8QCM - chains A and D of the 6 polymer chains in the assembly; structure by electron microscopy, 2.39 A resolution.

Chain A:
Protein: Broad substrate specificity ATP-binding cassette transporter ABCG2
From: Homo sapiens
Notes: EC 7.6.2.2
Reference sequence: Q9UNQ0 (ABCG2_HUMAN); residues 2-655 here = UniProt positions 2-655
Amino-acid sequence (665 residues; numbered -9 to 655; the number before each row is that of its first residue; numbers below 1 keep their minus sign (Met-9 is residue -9)):
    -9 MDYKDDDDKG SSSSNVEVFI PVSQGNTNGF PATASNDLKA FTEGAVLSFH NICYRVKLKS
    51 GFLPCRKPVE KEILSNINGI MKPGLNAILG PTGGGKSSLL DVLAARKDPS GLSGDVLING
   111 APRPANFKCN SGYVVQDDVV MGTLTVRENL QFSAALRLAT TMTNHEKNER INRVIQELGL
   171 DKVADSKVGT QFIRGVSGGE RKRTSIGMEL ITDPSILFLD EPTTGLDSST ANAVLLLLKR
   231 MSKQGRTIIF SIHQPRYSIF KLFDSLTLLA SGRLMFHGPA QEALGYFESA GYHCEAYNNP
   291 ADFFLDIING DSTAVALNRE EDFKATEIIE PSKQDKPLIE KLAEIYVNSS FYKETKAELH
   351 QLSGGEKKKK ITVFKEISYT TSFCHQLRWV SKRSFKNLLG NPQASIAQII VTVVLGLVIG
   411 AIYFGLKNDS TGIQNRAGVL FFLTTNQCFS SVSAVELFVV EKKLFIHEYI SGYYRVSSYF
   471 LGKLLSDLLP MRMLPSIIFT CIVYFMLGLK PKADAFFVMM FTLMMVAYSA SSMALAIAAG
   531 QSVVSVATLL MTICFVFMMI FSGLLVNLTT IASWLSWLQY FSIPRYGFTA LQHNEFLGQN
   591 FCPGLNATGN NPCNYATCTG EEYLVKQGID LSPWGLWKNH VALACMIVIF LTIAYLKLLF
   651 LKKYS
Disordered / not traced: -9 to 33, 47-59, 301-327, 354-368, 655
Sequence notes: initiating methionine (-9); expression tag (-8 to 1)
Disulfides: Cys592-Cys608
Ligand contacts:
  - V0U ((2S,5S,8S)-14-methoxy-2-(2-methylpropyl)-5-(phenylmethyl)-3,6,17-triazatetracyclo[8.7.0.03,8.011,16]heptadeca-1(10),11,13,15-tetraene-4,7-dione), molecule 1: Val401, Leu405, Phe431, Phe432, Thr435, Asn436, Phe439, Ser440, Val442, Met549
  - V0U, molecule 2: Phe439, Thr538, Leu539, Thr542, Ile543, Val546, Met549
Curated features (UniProtKB/Swiss-Prot):
  - binding site (ATP): Gly80 to Ser87, Arg184 to Glu190, Glu211, His243
  - site (Not glycosylated): Asn418, Asn557
  - modified residue: Thr362 (Phosphothreonine)
  - glycosylation: Asn596 (N-linked (GlcNAc...) asparagine)
  - natural variant: Val12 (V12M: Found in Jr(a-) blood group phenotype), Gln141 (Q141K: Associated with high serum levels of uric acid and increased risk of gout), Arg147 (R147W: Loss of protein expression), Thr153 (T153M: Decreased protein abundance), Lys360 (deletion: No effect on protein abundance), Phe373 (F373C: Decreased protein abundance), Thr421 (T421A: No effect on protein abundance), Thr434 (T434M: No effect on protein abundance), Ser476 (S476P: No effect on protein abundance), Ser572 (S572R: Decreased protein abundance), Asp620 (D620N: No effect on protein abundance)
  - mutagenesis: Met71 (M71V: Decreased protein abundance. No effect on substrate transmembrane transport), Lys86 (K86M: Decreased protein abundance. Decreased localization to the plasma membrane and retained intracellularly. Loss of ATPase-coupled transmembrane transporter activity), Glu211 (E211Q: Decreased estrone-3 sulfate ATPase-coupled transmembrane transporter activity. Decreased substrate-induced ATP hydrolysis ...), Thr362 (T362A: Loss of phosphorylation by PIM1. Decreased localization to the plasma membrane. Decreased homooligomerization. Loss of function in resistance to drug treatment ...), Arg383 (R383C: Loss of protein expression), Asn418 (N418Q: No effect), Thr435 (T435A: No effect on stability. Increased estrone-3 sulfate ATPase-coupled transmembrane transporter activity. Increased substrate-induced ATP hydrolysis. Increased substrate transport ...), Asn436 (N436A: No effect on stability. Decreased estrone-3 sulfate ATPase-coupled transmembrane transporter activity. Decreased substrate-induced ATP hydrolysis. Decreased substrate transport), Phe439 (F439A: No effect on stability. Decreased estrone-3 sulfate ATPase-coupled transmembrane transporter activity. Decreased substrate-induced ATP hydrolysis. Decreased substrate transport), Arg482 (R482D: Decreases ATPase activity; R482G/N/S/T: Increases ATPase activity; R482K/I/M/Y: No change in ATPase activity; R482T/Y: Decreases transport activity), Val546 (V546A: No effect on stability. No effect on estrone-3 sulfate ATPase-coupled transmembrane transporter activity. No effect on substrate-induced ATP hydrolysis. No effect on substrate transport ...), Met549 (M549A: No effect on stability. No effect on estrone-3 sulfate ATPase-coupled transmembrane transporter activity. No effect on substrate-induced ATP hydrolysis. No effect on substrate transport), 7 further mutagenesis entries in UniProt
What the authors report for this chain:
  - binding site for V0U: Asn436, Phe439

Chain D:
Protein: 5D3(Fab) heavy chain variable domain
From: Mus musculus
Notes: antibody fragment or engineered binder
Amino-acid sequence (221 residues; numbered 1 to 221; the number before each row is that of its first residue):
     1 QVQLQESGPG LVKPSQSLSL TCTVTGFSIT SDYAWNWIRQ FPGKKLEWMG YINFDGGTTY
    61 NPSLRGRISI TRDTSKNQFF LQLRSVTPED TATYYCATFY GAKGTLDYWG QGTSVTVSSA
   121 KTTPPSVYPL APVCGDTSGS SVTLGCLVKG YFPEPVTLTW NSGSLSSGVH TFPAVLQSDL
   181 YTLSSSVTVT SSTWPSQSIT CNVAHPASST KVDKKIEPRG P
Disordered / not traced: 1, 120-221
Disulfides: Cys22-Cys96

Interface between chain A and chain D:
Residue-residue contacts - 15 pairs, chain A then chain D:
  Asn590(A) - Asp55(D)
  Pro593(A) - Tyr51(D)
  Pro593(A) - Asn53(D)
  Pro593(A) - Phe99(D)
  Gly594(A) - Asp32(D)
  Gly594(A) - Tyr33(D)
  Gly594(A) - Ala34(D)
  Gly594(A) - Asn53(D)  hydrogen bond (backbone-side chain)
  Gly594(A) - Tyr100(D)
  Leu595(A) - Phe54(D)
  Leu595(A) - Tyr100(D)
  Asn596(A) - Ser31(D)
  Asn596(A) - Asp32(D)  hydrogen bond (backbone-side chain)
  Asn596(A) - Phe54(D)
  Pro602(A) - Tyr100(D)
Also at the interface, not in a pair above, chain D (12 interface residues in all): Gly101, Ala102

Overview:
The interface between chain A and chain D involves 6 residues on one side and 12 on the other; the contacts
include 2 hydrogen bonds. Polar contacts include Gly594(A)-Asn53(D) and Asn596(A)-Asp32(D). Ligands of chain
A: compound V0U. The paper reports a binding site for V0U at Asn436(A) and Phe439(A).
Chain A is Broad substrate specificity ATP-binding cassette transporter ABCG2 (Homo sapiens) and chain D is
5D3(Fab) heavy chain variable domain (Mus musculus); the structure, ABCG2 in complex with MZ82 and 5D3 Fab,
was determined by electron microscopy, deposited together with 8PXO, 8PY4 and 8Q7B.
